8WSU - chains A and B of the 6 polymer chains in the assembly; structure by X-ray diffraction, 3.30 A resolution.

# Chain A
Protein: Glycoprotein C
Source organism: SFTS phlebovirus (isolate SFTSV/Human/China/HB29/2010)
Reference sequence: A0A0B5A886 (GP_SFTSV); numbering as in UniProt (aligned over 563-995)
Sequence (439 residues; row label = number of the first residue in the row):
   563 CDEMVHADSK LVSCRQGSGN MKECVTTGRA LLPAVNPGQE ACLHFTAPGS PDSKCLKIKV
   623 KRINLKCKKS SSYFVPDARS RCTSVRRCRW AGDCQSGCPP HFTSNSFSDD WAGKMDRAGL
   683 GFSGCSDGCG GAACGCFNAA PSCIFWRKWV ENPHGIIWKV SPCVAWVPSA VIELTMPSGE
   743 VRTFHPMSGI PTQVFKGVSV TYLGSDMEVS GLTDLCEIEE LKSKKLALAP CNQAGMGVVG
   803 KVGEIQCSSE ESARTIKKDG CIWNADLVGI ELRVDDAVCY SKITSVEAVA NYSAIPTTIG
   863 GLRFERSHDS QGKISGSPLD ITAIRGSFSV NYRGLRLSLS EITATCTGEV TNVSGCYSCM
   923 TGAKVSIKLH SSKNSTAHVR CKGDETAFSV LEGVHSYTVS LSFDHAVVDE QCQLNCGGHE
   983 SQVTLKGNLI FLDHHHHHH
Disordered / not traced: 563-626, 732-773, 857-1001
Sequence notes: conflict Val587 (Ile in A0A0B5A886), Val726 (Ala in A0A0B5A886), Thr960 (Ile in A0A0B5A886); expression tag (996-1001)
Disulfide bonds: Cys629-Cys725, Cys644-Cys841, Cys650-Cys698, Cys656-Cys705, Cys660-Cys687, Cys691-Cys696, Cys778-Cys793, Cys809-Cys823
Curated features (UniProtKB/Swiss-Prot):
  - region (Fusion loop): Cys650 to Cys656, Cys691 to Cys705
  - glycosylation (N-linked (GlcNAc...) asparagine): Asn853, Asn914, Asn936

# Chain B
Protein: Ab-H
Source organism: Homo sapiens
Sequence (224 residues; numbered 1 to 224; the number before each row is that of its first residue):
     1 QVQLVQSGGG VVKTGRSQRV SCATSGFTFS SYAIHWVRQA PGKGLEWVAV ISYDGSNKYY
    61 ADSVKGRFTI SRDSSKNTVY LQMNSLRTED TAVYYCARSQ ASWQAFDYWG QGTLVTVSSA
   121 STKGPSVFPL APSSKSTSGG TAALGCLVKD YFPEPVTVSW NSGALTSGVH TFPAVLQSSG
   181 LYSLSSVVTV PSSSLGTQTY ICNVNHKPSN TKVDKKVEPK SCDK
Disulfide bonds: Cys22-Cys96, Cys146-Cys202

# How chain A and chain B interact
Pairs across the interface (39; chain A residue first):
  Cys660(A) with Gly26(B); Phe27(B); Thr28(B)
  Phe664(A) with Thr28(B)
  Phe684(A) with Ser30(B); Ser31(B); Tyr53(B), hydrophobic
  Ser685(A) with Ser31(B), hydrogen bond (backbone-side chain)
  Gly686(A) with Ser31(B)
  Cys687(A) with Phe27(B); Thr28(B), hydrogen bond (backbone-backbone); Tyr32(B), hydrogen bond (backbone-side chain)
  Ser688(A) with Val2(B); Gly26(B); Phe27(B); Tyr32(B); Arg98(B), hydrogen bond
  Asp689(A) with Gln1(B), hydrogen bond (side chain-backbone); Val2(B); Gly26(B), hydrogen bond (backbone-backbone)
  Trp708(A) with Tyr32(B), hydrogen bond; Gln100(B)
  Lys710(A) with Gln100(B), hydrogen bond
  Asn826(A) with Tyr53(B), hydrogen bond; Asn57(B), hydrogen bond
  Ala827(A) with Tyr53(B)
  Asp828(A) with Ser52(B); Tyr53(B); Gln100(B); Ala101(B); Ser102(B), hydrogen bond; Trp103(B), hydrogen bond (backbone-side chain)
  Gly831(A) with Trp103(B); Gln104(B)
  Ile832(A) with Gln100(B); Gln104(B), hydrogen bond (backbone-side chain)
  Glu833(A) with Gln104(B), hydrogen bond
  Tyr842(A) with Trp103(B), hydrophobic
  Lys844(A) with Trp103(B)
Other interface residues (no listed pair), chain A (22 interface residues in all): Arg651, Pro703, Val830, Leu834
Other interface residues (no listed pair), chain B (18 interface residues in all): Ala105

# Overview
Chain A and chain B form an interface of 22 and 18 residues respectively; the contacts include 14 hydrogen
bonds. Among the polar pairs are Ser685(A)-Ser31(B), Cys687(A)-Tyr32(B) and Ser688(A)-Arg98(B).
Here chain A is Glycoprotein C (SFTS phlebovirus (isolate SFTSV/Human/China/HB29/2010)) and chain B is Ab-H
(Homo sapiens). Entry 8WSU (Crystal structure of SFTSV Gc and antibody) was determined by X-ray diffraction.
